Entry 8IGS (electron microscopy, 3.40 A resolution); this record covers chains I and L of the 7 polymer chains in the assembly.

== Chain I ==
Protein: DNA-directed RNA polymerase subunit beta
Source organism: Escherichia coli (strain K12)
Notes: EC 2.7.7.6
Reference sequence: P0A8V2 (RPOB_ECOLI); residues 1-1342 here = UniProt positions 1-1342
Amino-acid sequence (1342 residues; numbered 1 to 1342; the number before each row is that of its first residue):
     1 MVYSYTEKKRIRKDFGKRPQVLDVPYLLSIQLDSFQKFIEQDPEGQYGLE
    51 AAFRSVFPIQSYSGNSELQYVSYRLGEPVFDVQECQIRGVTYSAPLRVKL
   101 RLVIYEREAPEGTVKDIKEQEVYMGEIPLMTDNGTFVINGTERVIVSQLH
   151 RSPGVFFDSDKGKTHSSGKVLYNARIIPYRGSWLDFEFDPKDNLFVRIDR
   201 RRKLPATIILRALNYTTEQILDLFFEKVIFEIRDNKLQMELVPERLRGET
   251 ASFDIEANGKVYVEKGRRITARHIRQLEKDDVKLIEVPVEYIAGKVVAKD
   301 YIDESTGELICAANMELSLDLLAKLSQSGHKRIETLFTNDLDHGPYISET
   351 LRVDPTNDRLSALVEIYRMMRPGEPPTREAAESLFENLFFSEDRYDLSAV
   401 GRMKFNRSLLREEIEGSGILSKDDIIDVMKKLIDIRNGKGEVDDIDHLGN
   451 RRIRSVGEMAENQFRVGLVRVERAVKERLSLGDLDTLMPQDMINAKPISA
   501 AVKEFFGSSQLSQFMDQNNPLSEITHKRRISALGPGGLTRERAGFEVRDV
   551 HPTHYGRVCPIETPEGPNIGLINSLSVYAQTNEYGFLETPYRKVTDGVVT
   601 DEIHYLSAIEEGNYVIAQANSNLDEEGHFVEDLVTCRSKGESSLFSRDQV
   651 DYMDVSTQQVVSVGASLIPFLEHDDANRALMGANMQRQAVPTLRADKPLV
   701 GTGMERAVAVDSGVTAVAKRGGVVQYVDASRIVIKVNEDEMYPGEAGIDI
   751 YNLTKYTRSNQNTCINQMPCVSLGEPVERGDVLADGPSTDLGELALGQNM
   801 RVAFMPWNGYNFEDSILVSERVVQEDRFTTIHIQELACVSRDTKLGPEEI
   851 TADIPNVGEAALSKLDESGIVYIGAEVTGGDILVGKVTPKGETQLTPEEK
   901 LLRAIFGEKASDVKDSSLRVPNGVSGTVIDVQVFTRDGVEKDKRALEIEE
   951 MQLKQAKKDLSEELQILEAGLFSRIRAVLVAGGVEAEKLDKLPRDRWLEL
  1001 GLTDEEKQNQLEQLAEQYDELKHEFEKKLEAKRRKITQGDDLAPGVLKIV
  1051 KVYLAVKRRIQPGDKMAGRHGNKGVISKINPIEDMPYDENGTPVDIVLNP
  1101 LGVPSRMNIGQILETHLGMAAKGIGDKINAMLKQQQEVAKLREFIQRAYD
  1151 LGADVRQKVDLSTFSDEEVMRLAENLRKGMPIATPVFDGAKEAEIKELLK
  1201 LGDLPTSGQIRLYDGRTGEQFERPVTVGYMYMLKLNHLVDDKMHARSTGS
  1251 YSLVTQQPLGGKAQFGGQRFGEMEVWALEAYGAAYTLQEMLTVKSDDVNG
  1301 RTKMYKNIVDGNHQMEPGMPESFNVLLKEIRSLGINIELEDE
Unresolved in the structure: 1, 225-345, 968-1020
Swiss-Prot annotation at these positions:
  - modified residue (N6-acetyllysine): K1022, K1200
  - mutagenesis: I561 (I561S: Resistant to antibiotics salinamide A and B), I569 (I569S: Resistant to antibiotics salinamide A and B), A665 (A665E: Resistant to antibiotics salinamide A and B), D675 (D675A/G: Resistant to antibiotics salinamide A and B), N677 (N677H/K: Resistant to antibiotics salinamide A and B), L680 (L680M: Resistant to antibiotics salinamide A and B), E813 (E813K: Disrupts the enzyme's active center)

== Chain L ==
Protein: RNA polymerase sigma factor RpoD
Source organism: Escherichia coli (strain K12)
Reference sequence: P00579 (RPOD_ECOLI); residue numbers follow UniProt; this construct covers 1-613
Amino-acid sequence (613 residues; numbered 1 to 613; the number before each row is that of its first residue):
     1 MEQNPQSQLKLLVTRGKEQGYLTYAEVNDHLPEDIVDSDQIEDIIQMIND
    51 MGIQVMEEAPDADDLMLAENTADEDAAEAAAQVLSSVESEIGRTTDPVRM
   101 YMREMGTVELLTREGEIDIAKRIEDGINQVQCSVAEYPEAITYLLEQYDR
   151 VEAEEARLSDLITGFVDPNAEEDLAPTATHVGSELSQEDLDDDEDEDEED
   201 GDDDSADDDNSIDPELAREKFAELRAQYVVTRDTIKAKGRSHATAQEEIL
   251 KLSEVFKQFRLVPKQFDYLVNSMRVMMDRVRTQERLIMKLCVEQCKMPKK
   301 NFITLFTGNETSDTWFNAAIAMNKPWSEKLHDVSEEVHRALQKLQQIEEE
   351 TGLTIEQVKDINRRMSIGEAKARRAKKEMVEANLRLVISIAKKYTNRGLQ
   401 FLDLIQEGNIGLMKAVDKFEYRRGYKFSTYATWWIRQAITRSIADQARTI
   451 RIPVHMIETINKLNRISRQMLQEMGREPTPEELAERMLMPEDKIRKVLKI
   501 AKEPISMETPIGDDEDSHLGDFIEDTTLELPLDSATTESLRAATHDVLAG
   551 LTAREAKVLRMRFGIDMNTDYTLEEVGKQFDVTRERIRQIEAKALRKLRH
   601 PSRSEVLRSFLDD
Unresolved in the structure: 1-91, 154-364, 612-613
Swiss-Prot annotation at these positions:
  - DNA-binding region: L573 to A592 (H-T-H motif)
  - region: R584 to R599 (Interaction with anti-sigma factors)
  - motif: D403 to Q406 (Interaction with polymerase core subunit RpoC)
  - site: R562 (Interaction with anti-sigma factors)
  - mutagenesis: A553 (A553D: Disrupts the interaction with Escherichia phage lambda antitermination protein Q), R596 (R596D/E: 2-fold reduction in activation of class II Crp-dependent promoters)

== Chain I / chain L interface ==
Pairs across the interface (55):
  R97(I) - G475(L)  hydrogen bond (side chain-backbone)
  V122(I) - Q472(L)
  Y123(I) - L471(L)  hydrophobic
  Y123(I) - Q472(L)
  Y123(I) - G475(L)
  R368(I) - G92(L)
  P372(I) - R93(L)
  P372(I) - T94(L)
  P372(I) - R99(L)  hydrogen bond (backbone-side chain)
  G373(I) - G92(L)
  G373(I) - T94(L)
  G373(I) - R103(L)  hydrogen bond (backbone-side chain)
  P375(I) - R103(L)
  E477(I) - K393(L)  salt bridge
  Q490(I) - Q472(L)
  I493(I) - Q472(L)  hydrogen bond (backbone-side chain)
  N494(I) - R468(L)
  N494(I) - Q472(L)
  A495(I) - Q472(L)
  P897(I) - G564(L)
  E898(I) - L540(L)
  E898(I) - R541(L)  salt bridge
  E898(I) - T544(L)
  E898(I) - G564(L)
  E898(I) - I565(L)
  L902(I) - L540(L)  hydrophobic
  L902(I) - L607(L)  hydrophobic
  A904(I) - L595(L)  hydrophobic
  A904(I) - R599(L)
  I905(I) - L598(L)  hydrophobic
  I905(I) - R599(L)  hydrogen bond (backbone-side chain)
  F906(I) - S604(L)
  F906(I) - L607(L)
  F906(I) - R608(L)
  F906(I) - L611(L)  hydrophobic
  E908(I) - L611(L)
  R936(I) - R495(L)
  D937(I) - E481(L)
  D937(I) - R495(L)  salt bridge
  S1250(I) - E524(L)
  Y1251(I) - E524(L)
  Y1251(I) - D525(L)  hydrogen bond (backbone-backbone)
  Y1251(I) - L528(L)  hydrophobic
  S1252(I) - I523(L)
  S1252(I) - D525(L)
  L1253(I) - I523(L)  hydrogen bond (backbone-backbone)
  L1253(I) - D525(L)
  Q1256(I) - D525(L)  hydrogen bond
  Q1256(I) - L528(L)
  L1259(I) - D521(L)
  L1259(I) - E524(L)
  Q1264(I) - F522(L)
  Y1305(I) - P531(L)  hydrophobic
  Y1305(I) - L532(L)
  K1306(I) - S534(L)  hydrogen bond
Other interface residues (no listed pair), chain I (42 interface residues in all): E126, R371, E374, D842, E899, K900, L901, R903, P1044, G1045, T1248, R1301
Other interface residues (no listed pair), chain L (41 interface residues in all): E473, R476, L498, K499, A535, E538, L559, F563

== Summary ==
The interface between chain I and chain L involves 42 residues on one side and 41 on the other, with 9
hydrogen bonds and 3 salt bridges. Among the polar pairs are E477(I)-K393(L), E898(I)-R541(L) and
D937(I)-R495(L).
Chain I is DNA-directed RNA polymerase subunit beta and chain L is RNA polymerase sigma factor RpoD, both from
Escherichia coli (strain K12); the structure, Cryo-EM structure of RNAP-promoter open complex at lambda
promoter PRE, was determined by electron microscopy together with 8IGR from the same study.
